7ZD3 - chains B and D of the 4 polymer chains in the assembly; structure by X-ray diffraction, 1.90 A resolution.

== Chain B (and D) ==
Protein: Adenosylhomocysteinase
Source organism: Pseudomonas aeruginosa PAO1
Notes: EC 3.3.1.1; chain D of this document is another copy of the same molecule, construct and numbering; everything in this record applies to it too
UniProt: Q9I685 (SAHH_PSEAE); numbering as in UniProt (aligned over 1-469)
Amino-acid sequence (472 residues; row label = number of the first residue in the row; numbers below 1 keep their minus sign (Ser-2 is residue -2)):
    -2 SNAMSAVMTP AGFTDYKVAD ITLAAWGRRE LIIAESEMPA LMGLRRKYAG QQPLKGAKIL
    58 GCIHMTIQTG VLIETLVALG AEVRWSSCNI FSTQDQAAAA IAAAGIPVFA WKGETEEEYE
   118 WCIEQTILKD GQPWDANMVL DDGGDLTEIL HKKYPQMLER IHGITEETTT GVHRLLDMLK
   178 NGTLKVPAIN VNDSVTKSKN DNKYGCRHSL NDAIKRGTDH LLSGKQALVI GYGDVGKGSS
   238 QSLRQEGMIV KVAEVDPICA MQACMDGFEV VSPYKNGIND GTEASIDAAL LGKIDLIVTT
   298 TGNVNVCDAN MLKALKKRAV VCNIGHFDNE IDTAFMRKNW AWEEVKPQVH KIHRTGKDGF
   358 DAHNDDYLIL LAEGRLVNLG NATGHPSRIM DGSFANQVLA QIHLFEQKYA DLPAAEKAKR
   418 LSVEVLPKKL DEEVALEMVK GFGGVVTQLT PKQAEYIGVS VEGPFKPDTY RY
Unresolved in the structure: -2 to 9
Sequence notes: expression tag (-2 to 0)
Bound ions: K+: Gln65, Thr380, His382; Zn2+ site 1: Cys85, Asp139, His323; Zn2+ site 2: His170, Asp174; Zn2+ site 3 near His360 (its only coordinating residue here); Zn2+ site 4: His400, Glu421
Residues lining bound ligands:
  - adenosine (ADN): Ile60, His61, Thr63, Gln65, Thr66, Asp139, Glu164, Thr165, Lys194, Asp198, His323, Leu373, Asn375, Leu376, Thr380, Gly381, His382, Met387, Phe391
  - bicine (BCN): His170, Leu173, Asp174
  - 1,4-butanediol (BU1), molecule 1: Thr11, Tyr13, Lys14
  - 1,4-butanediol (BU1), molecule 2: Lys14, Val15, Ala16, Trp108, Glu115
  - hexane-1,6-diol (HEZ): Ile454, Gly455, Val456, Pro461, Lys463, Pro464
  - NAD (nicotinamide-adenine-dinucleotide), molecule 1: Thr165, Thr166, Thr167, Lys194, Asp198, Asn199, Cys203, Ile227, Gly228, Tyr229, Gly230, Asp231, Val232, Gly233, Ala250, Glu251, Val252, Asp253, Cys256, Thr297, Thr298, Gly299, Asn300, Val303, Ile321, Gly322, His323, Leu373, Asn375, His382
  - NAD, molecule 2: Leu446, Gln450, Lys463, Tyr467
Curated features (UniProtKB/Swiss-Prot):
  - binding site (substrate): Thr63, Asp139, Glu164, Lys194, Asp198
  - binding site (NAD(+)): Thr165 to Thr167, Asn199, Gly228 to Gly233, Glu251, Asn300, Ile321 to His323, Asn375

== How chain B and chain D interact ==
Residue-residue contacts (17; chain B residue first):
  Leu218(B) with Met262(D), hydrophobic
  Ser220(B) with Met262(D)
  Gly221(B) with Cys261(D), hydrogen bond (backbone-backbone)
  Gln223(B) with Glu266(D), hydrogen bond
  Gly244(B) with Gly264(D)
  Ile246(B) with Gly264(D); Phe265(D)
  Cys261(B) with Gly221(D)
  Met262(B) with Leu218(D), hydrophobic; Ser220(D)
  Gly264(B) with Gly244(D); Ile246(D)
  Phe265(B) with Ile246(D)
  Glu266(B) with Gln223(D), hydrogen bond; Ile246(D); Lys290(D), salt bridge
  Lys290(B) with Glu266(D), salt bridge
Also at the interface, not in a pair above, chain B (13 interface residues in all): Lys248
Also at the interface, not in a pair above, chain D (13 interface residues in all): Lys248

== Overview ==
Chain B and chain D each contribute 13 residues to their interface; the contacts include 3 hydrogen bonds and
2 salt bridges. Polar pairs include Glu266(B)-Lys290(D), Gln223(B)-Glu266(D) and Gly221(B)-Cys261(D). Ligands
of chain B: NAD, adenosine, 1,4-butanediol, bicine and hexane-1,6-diol.
Both chains are Adenosylhomocysteinase (Pseudomonas aeruginosa PAO1). Entry 7ZD3 (Crystal structure of
Pseudomonas aeruginosa S-adenosyl-L-homocysteine hydrolase inhibited by Zn2+ ions) was determined by X-ray
diffraction, deposited together with 7ZD0, 7ZD1, 7ZD2 and 7ZD4.
